PDB entry 3VZ3 | X-ray diffraction, 1.69 A resolution | chains A and B

== Chain A (and B) ==
Name: Succinate-semialdehyde dehydrogenase
Notes: chain B of this document is another copy of the same molecule, construct and numbering; everything in this record applies to it too
UniProt: B1XMM6 (B1XMM6_SYNP2); residues 1-454 here = UniProt positions 1-454
Chain sequence (457 residues; numbered -2 to 454; the number before each row is that of its first residue; numbers below 1 keep their minus sign (Gly-2 is residue -2)):
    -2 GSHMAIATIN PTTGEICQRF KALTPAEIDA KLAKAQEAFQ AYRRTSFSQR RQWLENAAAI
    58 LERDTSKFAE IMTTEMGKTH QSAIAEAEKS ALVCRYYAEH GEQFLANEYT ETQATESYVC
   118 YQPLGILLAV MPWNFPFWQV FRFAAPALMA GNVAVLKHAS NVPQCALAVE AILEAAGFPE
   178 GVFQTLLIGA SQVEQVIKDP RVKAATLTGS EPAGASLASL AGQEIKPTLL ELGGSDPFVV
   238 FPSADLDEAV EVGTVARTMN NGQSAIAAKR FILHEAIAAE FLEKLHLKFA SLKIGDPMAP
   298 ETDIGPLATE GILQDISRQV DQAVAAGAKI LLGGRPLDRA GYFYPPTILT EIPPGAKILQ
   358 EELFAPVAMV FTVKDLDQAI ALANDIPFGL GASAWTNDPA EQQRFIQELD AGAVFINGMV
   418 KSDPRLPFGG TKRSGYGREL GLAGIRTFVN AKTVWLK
Disordered / not traced: -2 to 1
Differences from the reference sequence: expression tag (-2 to 0); engineered mutation Ala262 (Cys in B1XMM6)
Residues lining bound ligands:
  - NADP (NAP; NADP nicotinamide-adenine-dinucleotide phosphate): Val127, Met128, Pro129, Trp130, Asn131, Gln136, Arg139, Lys154, His155, Ala156, Ser157, Asn158, Gly186, Ala187, Val190, Leu204, Thr205, Gly206, Ser207, Pro209, Ala210, Ser213, Glu228, Leu229, Gly230, Ala262, Glu359, Phe361, Leu387, Phe425
  - 4-oxobutanoic acid (SSN): Lys86, Asn131, Phe132, Trp135, Gln136, Arg139, Gln260, Ser261, Ala262, Ile263, Ser419, Phe425

== How chain A and chain B interact ==
Residue-residue contacts (101):
  Thr107(A) with Arg422(B); Leu423(B)
  Glu108(A) with Arg422(B)
  Thr109(A) with Arg422(B)
  Tyr115(A) with Ile403(B)
  Val116(A) with Pro424(B)
  Gln119(A) with Gln404(B), hydrogen bond (side chain-backbone)
  Leu121(A) with Thr428(B)
  Glu208(A) with Ile222(B)
  Ala212(A) with Gly219(B); Gln220(B); Ile222(B)
  Ala215(A) with Gly219(B)
  Ser216(A) with Ser216(B); Gln220(B)
  Gly219(A) with Ala212(B); Ala215(B); Ser216(B)
  Gln220(A) with Ala212(B); Ser216(B)
  Glu221(A) with Arg430(B), salt bridge
  Ile222(A) with Glu208(B); Ala212(B); Leu229(B), hydrophobic; Lys429(B); Arg430(B); Gly432(B); Tyr433(B)
  Lys223(A) with Tyr433(B)
  Pro224(A) with Tyr433(B)
  Leu229(A) with Ile222(B), hydrophobic
  Glu245(A) with Lys454(B), salt bridge
  Gln399(A) with Leu453(B)
  Ile403(A) with Tyr115(B); Lys449(B), hydrogen bond (backbone-side chain); Val451(B), hydrophobic
  Gln404(A) with Gln119(B), hydrogen bond (backbone-side chain); Lys449(B), hydrogen bond (backbone-side chain)
  Leu406(A) with Lys449(B), hydrogen bond (backbone-side chain)
  Ala408(A) with Asn447(B), hydrogen bond (backbone-side chain); Lys449(B)
  Gly409(A) with Asn447(B); Ala448(B); Lys449(B); Thr450(B), hydrogen bond (backbone-backbone)
  Ala410(A) with Thr450(B)
  Val411(A) with Lys449(B); Thr450(B), hydrogen bond (backbone-backbone); Val451(B); Trp452(B), hydrogen bond (backbone-backbone)
  Phe412(A) with Trp452(B)
  Ile413(A) with Trp452(B), hydrogen bond (backbone-backbone); Leu453(B); Lys454(B), hydrogen bond (backbone-backbone)
  Asn414(A) with Lys454(B)
  Gly415(A) with Trp452(B)
  Arg422(A) with Thr107(B); Thr109(B)
  Leu423(A) with Thr107(B); Thr109(B)
  Pro424(A) with Val116(B); Thr450(B), hydrogen bond (backbone-side chain)
  Thr428(A) with Asn447(B)
  Lys429(A) with Ile222(B)
  Arg430(A) with Glu221(B), salt bridge; Ile222(B)
  Gly432(A) with Ile222(B)
  Tyr433(A) with Ile222(B); Lys223(B); Pro224(B)
  Arg435(A) with Asn447(B), hydrogen bond; Ala448(B), hydrogen bond (side chain-backbone)
  Asn447(A) with Ala408(B), hydrogen bond (side chain-backbone); Gly409(B); Arg435(B), hydrogen bond
  Ala448(A) with Gly409(B); Arg435(B), hydrogen bond (backbone-side chain)
  Lys449(A) with Ile403(B), hydrogen bond (side chain-backbone); Gln404(B), hydrogen bond (side chain-backbone); Leu406(B), hydrogen bond (side chain-backbone); Ala408(B); Gly409(B); Val411(B)
  Thr450(A) with Gly409(B), hydrogen bond (backbone-backbone); Ala410(B); Val411(B), hydrogen bond (backbone-backbone); Leu423(B); Pro424(B), hydrogen bond (side chain-backbone)
  Val451(A) with Ile403(B), hydrophobic; Val411(B)
  Trp452(A) with Val411(B), hydrogen bond (backbone-backbone); Phe412(B); Ile413(B), hydrogen bond (backbone-backbone); Asp420(B); Arg422(B); Leu423(B), hydrophobic
  Leu453(A) with Gln399(B); Ile413(B)
  Lys454(A) with Glu245(B), salt bridge; Ile413(B), hydrogen bond (backbone-backbone); Asn414(B)
Also at the interface, not in a pair above, chain A (55 interface residues in all): Gln110, Ser114, Gly211, Ser213, Leu227, Glu405, Asp407
Also at the interface, not in a pair above, chain B (52 interface residues in all): Arg40, Arg41, Glu108, Gly211, Leu227, Glu405

== Overview ==
The interface between chain A and chain B involves 55 residues on one side and 52 on the other, with 26
hydrogen bonds and 4 salt bridges. Polar pairs include Glu221(A)-Arg430(B), Glu245(A)-Lys454(B) and
Gln119(A)-Gln404(B). Bound to chain A: 4-oxobutanoic acid and NADP.
Both chains are Succinate-semialdehyde dehydrogenase. Entry 3VZ3 (Structural insights into substrate and
cofactor selection by sp2771) was determined by X-ray diffraction, deposited together with 3VZ2, 3VZ0 and
3VZ1.
